PDB entry 6AD0 | electron microscopy, 3.90 A resolution | chains A and D of the 6 polymer chains in the assembly

== Chain A ==
Molecule: VP1
Source organism: Coxsackievirus A10
UniProt: A0A1V0FT21 (A0A1V0FT21_9ENTO); residues 1-298 here correspond to UniProt positions 565-862 (UniProt number = residue number + 564)
Chain sequence (298 residues; numbered 1 to 298; the number before each row is that of its first residue):
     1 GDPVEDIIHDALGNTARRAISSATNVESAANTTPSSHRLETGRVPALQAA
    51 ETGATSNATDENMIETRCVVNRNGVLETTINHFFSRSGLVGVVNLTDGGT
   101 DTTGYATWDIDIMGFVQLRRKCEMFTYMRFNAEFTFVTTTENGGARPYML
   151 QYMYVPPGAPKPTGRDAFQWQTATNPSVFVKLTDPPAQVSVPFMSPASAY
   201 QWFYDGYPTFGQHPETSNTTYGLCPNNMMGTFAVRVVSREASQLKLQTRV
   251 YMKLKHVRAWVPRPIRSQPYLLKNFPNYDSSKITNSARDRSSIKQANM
Not modelled in the structure: 1, 10-17, 99-101, 298
Ligand contacts: sphingosine (SPH): I110, D111, I112, F134, F136, Y152, M153, Y154, V178, V189, V191, Y200, Q201, W202, N227, M229, F232, M252

== Chain D ==
Molecule: VP4
Source organism: Coxsackievirus A10
UniProt: Q75Q92 (Q75Q92_9ENTO); residues 1-69 here = UniProt positions 1-69
Chain sequence (69 residues; row label = number of the first residue in the row):
     1 MGAQVSTQKSGSHETGNVATGGSTINFTNINYYKDSYAASATRQDFTQDP
    51 KKFTQPVLDSIRELSAPLN
Not modelled in the structure: 1-28

== Chain A / chain D interface ==
Residue-residue contacts (36; chain A residue first):
  I20(A) - V57(D)
  S21(A) - K52(D)
  S22(A) - D49(D)
  A23(A) - T47(D)
  A23(A) - D49(D)
  T24(A) - T47(D)
  T24(A) - Q48(D)  hydrogen bond (backbone-backbone)
  N25(A) - F46(D)  hydrogen bond (side chain-backbone)
  V26(A) - F46(D)  hydrogen bond (backbone-backbone)
  V26(A) - Q48(D)
  E27(A) - F46(D)
  R43(A) - R62(D)
  R43(A) - L64(D)  hydrogen bond (side chain-backbone)
  V44(A) - E63(D)
  P45(A) - E63(D)
  A49(A) - L68(D)  hydrophobic
  T52(A) - V57(D)
  T52(A) - L68(D)
  A54(A) - T54(D)
  A54(A) - Q55(D)
  T55(A) - T54(D)  hydrogen bond (backbone-backbone)
  T55(A) - Q55(D)
  N57(A) - Q55(D)
  N57(A) - E63(D)
  A58(A) - E63(D)
  T59(A) - E63(D)  hydrogen bond
  N62(A) - E63(D)
  L76(A) - Q44(D)
  L76(A) - F46(D)  hydrophobic
  N131(A) - Y37(D)
  S190(A) - Y37(D)
  P192(A) - Y37(D)  hydrophobic
  K255(A) - A39(D)  hydrogen bond (side chain-backbone)
  H256(A) - S40(D)  hydrogen bond (side chain-backbone)
  H256(A) - T42(D)
  P262(A) - F53(D)  hydrophobic
Interface residues without a listed pair, chain A (29 interface residues in all): L47, Q48, G53
Interface residues without a listed pair, chain D (23 interface residues in all): S36, A38, A41, S65, P67

== Summary ==
The interface between chain A and chain D involves 29 residues on one side and 23 on the other, with 8
hydrogen bonds. Polar pairs include N25(A)-F46(D), R43(A)-L64(D) and T59(A)-E63(D). Bound to chain A:
sphingosine.
Chain A is VP1 and chain D is VP4, both from Coxsackievirus A10; the structure, The structure of CVA10 mature
virion in complex with Fab 2G8, was determined by electron microscopy together with 6ACU, 6ACW, 6ACY, 6ACZ and
6AD1 from the same study.
